PDB entry 1TV6 | X-ray diffraction, 2.80 A resolution | chains A and B

# Chain A
Molecule: reverse transcriptase p66 subunit
From: Human immunodeficiency virus type 1 BH10
Notes: EC 2.7.7.4
UniProtKB: P03366 (POL_HV1B1); residues 1-560 here correspond to UniProt positions 168-727 (UniProt number = residue number + 167)
Amino-acid sequence (560 residues; numbered 1 to 560; the number before each row is that of its first residue):
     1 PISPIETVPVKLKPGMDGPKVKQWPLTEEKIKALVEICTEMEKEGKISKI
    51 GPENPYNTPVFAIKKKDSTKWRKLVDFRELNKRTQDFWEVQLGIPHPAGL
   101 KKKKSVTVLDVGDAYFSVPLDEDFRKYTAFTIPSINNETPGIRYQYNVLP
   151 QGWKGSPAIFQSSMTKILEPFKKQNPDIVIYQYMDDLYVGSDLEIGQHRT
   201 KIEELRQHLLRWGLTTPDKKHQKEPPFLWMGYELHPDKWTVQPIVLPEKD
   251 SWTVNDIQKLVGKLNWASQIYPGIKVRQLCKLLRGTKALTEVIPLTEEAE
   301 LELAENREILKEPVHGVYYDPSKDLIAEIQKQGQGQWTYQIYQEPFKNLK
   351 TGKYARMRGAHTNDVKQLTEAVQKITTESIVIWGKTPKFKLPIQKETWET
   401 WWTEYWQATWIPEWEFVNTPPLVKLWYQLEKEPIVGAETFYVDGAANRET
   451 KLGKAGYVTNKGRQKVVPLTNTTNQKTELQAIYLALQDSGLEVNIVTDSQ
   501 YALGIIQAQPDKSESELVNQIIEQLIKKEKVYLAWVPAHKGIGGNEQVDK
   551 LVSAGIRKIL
Disordered / not traced: 219-222, 540-560
Residues lining bound ligands: cp-94,707 (CP9; 3-[4-(2-methyl-imidazo[4,5-c]pyridin-1-yl)benzyl]-3H-benzothiazol-2-one): P95, L100, K101, K102, K103, V106, V108, Y181, Y183, D186, L187, Y188, P225, F227, W229, L234, H235, P236, D237, Y318
Reported in the primary citation:
  - binding site for cp-94,707: L100, V106, Y188, W229, L234, P236, Y318
  - conformationally variable residues (side-chain flip): Y115, Y181, Y188, W229
  - mutagenesis - Y181I/Y188L (Kd 4 uM): unchanged binding to cp-94,707
  - mutagenesis - K103N (2.5-fold): decreased binding to cp-94,707

# Chain B
Molecule: reverse transcriptase p51 subunit
From: Human immunodeficiency virus type 1 BH10
Notes: EC 2.7.7.4
UniProtKB: P03366 (POL_HV1B1); residues 1-440 here correspond to UniProt positions 168-607 (UniProt number = residue number + 167)
Amino-acid sequence (440 residues; row label = number of the first residue in the row):
     1 PISPIETVPVKLKPGMDGPKVKQWPLTEEKIKALVEICTEMEKEGKISKI
    51 GPENPYNTPVFAIKKKDSTKWRKLVDFRELNKRTQDFWEVQLGIPHPAGL
   101 KKKKSVTVLDVGDAYFSVPLDEDFRKYTAFTIPSINNETPGIRYQYNVLP
   151 QGWKGSPAIFQSSMTKILEPFKKQNPDIVIYQYMDDLYVGSDLEIGQHRT
   201 KIEELRQHLLRWGLTTPDKKHQKEPPFLWMGYELHPDKWTVQPIVLPEKD
   251 SWTVNDIQKLVGKLNWASQIYPGIKVRQLCKLLRGTKALTEVIPLTEEAE
   301 LELAENREILKEPVHGVYYDPSKDLIAEIQKQGQGQWTYQIYQEPFKNLK
   351 TGKYARMRGAHTNDVKQLTEAVQKITTESIVIWGKTPKFKLPIQKETWET
   401 WWTEYWQATWIPEWEFVNTPPLVKLWYQLEKEPIVGAETF
Disordered / not traced: 1-5, 219-230, 429-440

# Chain A / chain B interface
Contacting residue pairs (82; chain A residue first):
  V8(A) with E53(B)
  P9(A) with E53(B)
  Q85(A) with E53(B)
  D86(A) with K20(B), salt bridge; P55(B)
  F87(A) with P52(B); P55(B)
  W88(A) with K22(B); P52(B), hydrogen bond (backbone-backbone); N54(B); N57(B); T131(B); R143(B)
  Q91(A) with P140(B)
  L92(A) with N137(B)
  G93(A) with N137(B), hydrogen bond (backbone-side chain)
  P95(A) with N136(B)
  H96(A) with N136(B), hydrogen bond (backbone-side chain)
  G99(A) with E138(B)
  L100(A) with E138(B)
  K101(A) with E138(B), salt bridge
  A158(A) with P52(B)
  Q161(A) with P140(B)
  S162(A) with P52(B)
  T165(A) with P140(B)
  Y181(A) with E138(B), hydrogen bond; T139(B)
  Y183(A) with N137(B)
  E370(A) with Q394(B)
  Q373(A) with Q394(B); E396(B); T397(B), hydrogen bond; T400(B), hydrogen bond
  I380(A) with L26(B)
  V381(A) with N136(B), hydrogen bond (backbone-backbone)
  I382(A) with I135(B); N136(B), hydrogen bond (backbone-side chain)
  W383(A) with I135(B)
  G384(A) with T27(B); E28(B), hydrogen bond (backbone-backbone); I135(B)
  W402(A) with K331(B), hydrogen bond (backbone-side chain); D364(B)
  Y405(A) with K331(B), hydrogen bond (backbone-side chain)
  W406(A) with K331(B); P392(B), hydrophobic; V417(B); N418(B); T419(B), hydrogen bond; K424(B)
  Q407(A) with K331(B); P392(B); I393(B); Q394(B)
  A408(A) with W337(B), hydrophobic; D364(B); P392(B), hydrogen bond (backbone-backbone); I393(B)
  T409(A) with D364(B), hydrogen bond (backbone-side chain); V365(B)
  W410(A) with N363(B); V365(B), hydrophobic
  P412(A) with W401(B), hydrophobic
  P433(A) with N255(B); L289(B), hydrophobic; T290(B)
  I434(A) with T290(B)
  V435(A) with T290(B)
  T439(A) with L289(B), hydrogen bond (side chain-backbone)
  Y441(A) with Q258(B); T286(B); K287(B), hydrogen bond (side chain-backbone)
  V458(A) with T286(B)
  T459(A) with T286(B)
  N460(A) with T286(B); A288(B)
  N494(A) with L289(B)
  V496(A) with L289(B), hydrophobic
  Q500(A) with P421(B)
  Y532(A) with N255(B), hydrogen bond; L289(B), hydrophobic
  W535(A) with L422(B), hydrophobic
Interface residues without a listed pair, chain A (59 interface residues in all): I94, I159, Q182, T376, T377, T386, E432, G436, A534, V536, P537
Interface residues without a listed pair, chain B (52 interface residues in all): P25, Y56, V254, K259, G262, N265, L368, Y405, P420

# Overview
Chain A and chain B form an interface of 59 and 52 residues respectively, with 17 hydrogen bonds and 2 salt
bridges. Polar pairs include D86(A)-K20(B), K101(A)-E138(B) and G93(A)-N137(B). Bound to chain A: cp-94,707.
The paper reports a binding site for cp-94,707 at L100(A), V106(A) and Y188(A) among others; K103N of chain A
reduces binding to cp-94,707.
Chain A is reverse transcriptase p66 subunit and chain B is reverse transcriptase p51 subunit, both from Human
immunodeficiency virus type 1 BH10; the structure, HIV-1 Reverse Transcriptase Complexed with CP-94,707, was
determined by X-ray diffraction.
